PDB entry 4O3U | X-ray diffraction, 3.04 A resolution | chains A and B of the 3 polymer chains in the assembly

Chain A:
Name: Hepatocyte growth factor
Organism: Homo sapiens
Notes: fragment: HGF-beta
UniProtKB: P14210 (HGF_HUMAN); numbering as in UniProt (aligned over 495-728)
Sequence (240 residues; each row starts with the number of its first residue):
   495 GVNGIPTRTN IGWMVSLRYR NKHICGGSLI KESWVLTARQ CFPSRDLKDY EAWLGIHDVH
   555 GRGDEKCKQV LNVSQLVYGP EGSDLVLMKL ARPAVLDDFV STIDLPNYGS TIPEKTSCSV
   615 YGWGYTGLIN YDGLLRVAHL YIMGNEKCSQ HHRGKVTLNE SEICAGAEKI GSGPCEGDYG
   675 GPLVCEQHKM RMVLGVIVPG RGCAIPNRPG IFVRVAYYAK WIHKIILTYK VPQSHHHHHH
Disordered / not traced: 495-503, 723-734
Differences from the reference sequence: engineered mutation Gly495 (Val in P14210), Ser604 (Cys in P14210); expression tag (729-734)
Swiss-Prot annotation at these positions:
  - glycosylation (N-linked (GlcNAc...) asparagine): Asn566 (complex), Asn653 (complex)
Disulfide bonds: Cys519-Cys535, Cys612-Cys679, Cys642-Cys658, Cys669-Cys697

Chain B:
Name: Hepatocyte growth factor receptor
Organism: Homo sapiens
Notes: EC 2.7.10.1; fragment: Sema-PSI; engineered mutation(s): L303K/V304R/P305K/R306K/G307R
UniProtKB: P08581 (MET_HUMAN); numbering as in UniProt (aligned over 25-567)
Sequence (551 residues; row label = number of the first residue in the row):
    25 ECKEALAKSE MNVNMKYQLP NFTAETPIQN VILHEHHIFL GATNYIYVLN EEDLQKVAEY
    85 KTGPVLEHPD CFPCQDCSSK ANLSGGVWKD NINMALVVDT YYDDQLISCG SVNRGTCQRH
   145 VFPHNHTADI QSEVHCIFSP QIEEPSQCPD CVVSALGAKV LSSVKDRFIN FFVGNTINSS
   205 YFPDHPLHSI SVRRLKETKD GFMFLTDQSY IDVLPEFRDS YPIKYVHAFE SNNFIYFLTV
   265 QRETLDAQTF HTRIIRFCSI NSGLHSYMEM PLECILTEKR KKRSTKKEVF NILQAAYVSK
   325 PGAQLARQIG ASLNDDILFG VFAQSKPDSA EPMDRSAMCA FPIKYVNDFF NKIVNKNNVR
   385 CLQHFYGPNH EHCFNRTLLR NSSGCEARRD EYRTEFTTAL QRVDLFMGQF SEVLLTSIST
   445 FIKGDLTIAN LGTSEGRFMQ VVVSRSGPST PHVNFLLDSH PVSPEVIVEH TLNQNGYTLV
   505 ITGKKITKIP LNGLGCRHFQ SCSQCLSAPP FVQCGWCHDK CVRSEECLSG TWTQQICLPA
   565 IYKHHHHHHH H
Disordered / not traced: 25-38, 302-310, 378-381, 401-413, 565-575
Differences from the reference sequence: expression tag (568-575)
Swiss-Prot annotation at these positions:
  - site: Arg307, Ser308 (Cleavage)
  - glycosylation (N-linked (GlcNAc...) asparagine): Asn45, Asn106, Asn149, Asn202, Asn399, Asn405
  - natural variant: His150 (H150Y: Found in a case of cancer of unknown primary origin; uncertain significance), Asn375 (N375K: Found in lung cancer also including cases carrying EGFR mutations; uncertain significance; N375S), Cys385 (C385Y: Found in a case of cancer of unknown primary origin; uncertain significance)
Disulfide bonds: Cys95-Cys101, Cys98-Cys160, Cys133-Cys141, Cys172-Cys175, Cys298-Cys363, Cys385-Cys397, Cys520-Cys538, Cys526-Cys561, Cys529-Cys545, Cys541-Cys551

Chain A / chain B interface:
Residue-residue contacts (37; chain A residue first):
  Tyr513(A) - Thr230(B)
  Lys516(A) - Glu167(B)
  Arg533(A) - Asp190(B)  salt bridge
  Gln534(A) - Asp190(B)
  Gln534(A) - Phe192(B)
  Pro537(A) - Leu229(B)  hydrophobic
  Pro537(A) - Thr230(B)
  Pro537(A) - Ser286(B)  hydrogen bond (backbone-side chain)
  Asp578(A) - Arg191(B)  salt bridge
  Tyr619(A) - Thr222(B)
  Arg647(A) - His148(B)  hydrogen bond
  Lys649(A) - Thr124(B)  hydrogen bond (side chain-backbone)
  Lys649(A) - Tyr125(B)
  Lys649(A) - Tyr126(B)  hydrogen bond (side chain-backbone)
  Lys649(A) - Asp127(B)
  Lys649(A) - Asp128(B)  salt bridge
  Glu656(A) - Arg191(B)  salt bridge
  Cys669(A) - Thr222(B)
  Glu670(A) - Arg218(B)  salt bridge
  Glu670(A) - Lys220(B)
  Glu670(A) - Glu221(B)  hydrogen bond (side chain-backbone)
  Tyr673(A) - Phe192(B)  hydrophobic
  Tyr673(A) - Glu221(B)  hydrogen bond
  Val692(A) - Arg191(B)
  Pro693(A) - Arg191(B)
  Pro693(A) - Phe192(B)  hydrophobic
  Pro693(A) - Glu221(B)
  Gly694(A) - Tyr125(B)
  Gly694(A) - Tyr126(B)
  Gly694(A) - Arg191(B)
  Gly694(A) - Glu221(B)  hydrogen bond (backbone-side chain)
  Arg695(A) - Tyr125(B)  hydrogen bond (side chain-backbone)
  Arg695(A) - Tyr126(B)
  Arg695(A) - Glu221(B)  hydrogen bond (backbone-side chain)
  Gly696(A) - Glu221(B)  hydrogen bond (backbone-side chain)
  Cys697(A) - Glu221(B)
  Arg702(A) - Asp127(B)  salt bridge
Also at the interface, not in a pair above, chain B (20 interface residues in all): Lys223, Asp224, Met227

Summary:
Chain A and chain B each contribute 20 residues to their interface; the contacts include 10 hydrogen bonds and
6 salt bridges. Polar pairs include Arg533(A)-Asp190(B), Asp578(A)-Arg191(B) and Lys649(A)-Asp128(B).
Here chain A is Hepatocyte growth factor and chain B is Hepatocyte growth factor receptor, both from Homo
sapiens. Entry 4O3U (Zymogen HGF-beta/MET with Zymogen Activator Peptide ZAP2.3) was determined by X-ray
diffraction together with 4O3T from the same study.
